3OAU - chains H and L; structure by X-ray diffraction, 1.90 A resolution.

Chain H:
Protein: Fab 2G12, heavy chain
Source organism: Homo sapiens
Notes: fragment: Fab; engineered mutation(s): I19R; antibody fragment or engineered binder
Chain sequence (225 residues; each row starts with the number of its first residue):
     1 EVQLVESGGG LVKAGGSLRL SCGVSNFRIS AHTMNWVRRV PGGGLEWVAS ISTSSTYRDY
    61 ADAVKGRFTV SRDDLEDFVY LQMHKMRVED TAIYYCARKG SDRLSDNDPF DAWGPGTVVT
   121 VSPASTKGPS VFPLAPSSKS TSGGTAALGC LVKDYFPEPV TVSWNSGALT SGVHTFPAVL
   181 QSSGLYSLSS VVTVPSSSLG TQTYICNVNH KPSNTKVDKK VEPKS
Unresolved in the structure: 138-143, 225
Cystine bridges: Cys22-Cys96, Cys150-Cys206

Chain L:
Protein: Fab 2G12, light chain
Source organism: Homo sapiens
Notes: antibody fragment or engineered binder
Chain sequence (212 residues; numbered 2 to 213; the number before each row is that of its first residue):
     2 VVMTQSPSTL SASVGDTITI TCRASQSIET WLAWYQQKPG KAPKLLIYKA STLKTGVPSR
    62 FSGSGSGTEF TLTISGLQFD DFATYHCQHY AGYSATFGQG TRVEIKRTVA APSVFIFPPS
   122 DEQLKSGTAS VVCLLNNFYP REAKVQWKVD NALQSGNSQE SVTEQDSKDS TYSLSSTLTL
   182 SKADYEKHKV YACEVTHQGL SSPVTKSFNR GE
Cystine bridges: Cys23-Cys88, Cys134-Cys194

Chain H / chain L interface:
Pairs across the interface - 77 pairs, chain H then chain L:
  Val37(H) - Phe98(L)  hydrophobic
  Arg39(H) - Gln38(L)  hydrogen bond
  Arg39(H) - Thr85(L)
  Gly43(H) - His87(L)
  Gly44(H) - Gln100(L)
  Leu45(H) - His87(L)
  Leu45(H) - Phe98(L)
  Trp47(H) - Tyr94(L)
  Trp47(H) - Ser95(L)
  Trp47(H) - Ala96(L)
  Trp47(H) - Phe98(L)
  Ser50(H) - Tyr94(L)  hydrogen bond (side chain-backbone)
  Ser52(H) - Tyr94(L)
  Tyr57(H) - Tyr94(L)
  Asp59(H) - Tyr94(L)
  Tyr95(H) - Gln38(L)  hydrogen bond
  Lys99(H) - Ala92(L)  hydrogen bond (side chain-backbone)
  Lys99(H) - Gly93(L)
  Ser101(H) - Tyr49(L)  hydrogen bond
  Asp102(H) - Tyr49(L)  hydrogen bond
  Asn107(H) - Trp32(L)
  Asn107(H) - Tyr91(L)  hydrogen bond (side chain-backbone)
  Asn107(H) - Ala92(L)
  Asn107(H) - Gly93(L)  hydrogen bond (side chain-backbone)
  Asp108(H) - Tyr91(L)
  Pro109(H) - Tyr36(L)
  Pro109(H) - Leu46(L)  hydrophobic
  Pro109(H) - Tyr49(L)  hydrophobic
  Pro109(H) - Tyr91(L)
  Phe110(H) - Tyr36(L)  hydrogen bond (backbone-side chain)
  Phe110(H) - Leu46(L)
  Phe110(H) - Gln89(L)
  Phe110(H) - Ala96(L)  hydrophobic
  Asp111(H) - Leu46(L)
  Trp113(H) - Tyr36(L)
  Trp113(H) - Ala43(L)
  Trp113(H) - Pro44(L)  hydrophobic
  Trp113(H) - Phe98(L)  hydrophobic
  Gly114(H) - Ala43(L)
  Pro115(H) - Ala43(L)  hydrophobic
  Val131(H) - Glu123(L)
  Phe132(H) - Ser121(L)
  Phe132(H) - Glu123(L)
  Phe132(H) - Gln124(L)
  Pro133(H) - Ser121(L)
  Leu134(H) - Phe118(L)
  Leu134(H) - Val133(L)  hydrophobic
  Ala135(H) - Phe118(L)
  Thr145(H) - Phe116(L)
  Ala146(H) - Phe116(L)
  Ala147(H) - Phe116(L)  hydrophobic
  Ala147(H) - Phe118(L)
  Leu148(H) - Phe118(L)  hydrophobic
  Leu151(H) - Ser131(L)
  Lys153(H) - Gln124(L)
  Lys153(H) - Thr129(L)
  Lys153(H) - Ser131(L)
  His174(H) - Asn137(L)  hydrogen bond
  His174(H) - Asn138(L)  hydrogen bond
  His174(H) - Ser174(L)  hydrogen bond
  Phe176(H) - Leu135(L)  hydrophobic
  Phe176(H) - Ser162(L)
  Phe176(H) - Thr164(L)
  Phe176(H) - Ser174(L)
  Phe176(H) - Leu175(L)
  Phe176(H) - Ser176(L)
  Pro177(H) - Ser162(L)  hydrogen bond (backbone-side chain)
  Pro177(H) - Val163(L)
  Val179(H) - Gln160(L)
  Val179(H) - Glu161(L)
  Val179(H) - Ser162(L)
  Leu180(H) - Gln160(L)  hydrogen bond (backbone-side chain)
  Gln181(H) - Gln160(L)
  Ser189(H) - Ser176(L)
  Val191(H) - Leu135(L)  hydrophobic
  Thr193(H) - Asn137(L)
  Lys224(H) - Asp122(L)  salt bridge
Interface residues without a listed pair, chain H (48 interface residues in all): Glu46, Asp106, Pro136, Thr175, Lys219
Interface residues without a listed pair, chain L (44 interface residues in all): Ala34, Gly41, Lys42, Lys55, Gly99, Pro119

Summary:
48 residues of chain H and 44 residues of chain L are in contact, with 14 hydrogen bonds and 1 salt bridge.
Polar contacts include Lys224(H)-Asp122(L), Arg39(H)-Gln38(L) and Ser50(H)-Tyr94(L).
Here chain H is Fab 2G12, heavy chain and chain L is Fab 2G12, light chain, both from Homo sapiens. Entry 3OAU
(Antibody 2G12 Recognizes Di-Mannose Equivalently in Domain- and Non-Domain-Exchanged Forms, but only binds
the HIV-1 Glycan ...) was determined by X-ray diffraction.
